9G0D - chains B and C; structure by X-ray diffraction, 2.05 A resolution.

# Chain B
Protein: [F-actin]-monooxygenase MICAL1
Organism: Homo sapiens
Notes: EC 1.14.13.225, 1.6.3.1
UniProt: Q8TDZ2 (MICA1_HUMAN); numbering as in UniProt (aligned over 918-1067)
Chain sequence (153 residues; numbered 915 to 1067; the number before each row is that of its first residue):
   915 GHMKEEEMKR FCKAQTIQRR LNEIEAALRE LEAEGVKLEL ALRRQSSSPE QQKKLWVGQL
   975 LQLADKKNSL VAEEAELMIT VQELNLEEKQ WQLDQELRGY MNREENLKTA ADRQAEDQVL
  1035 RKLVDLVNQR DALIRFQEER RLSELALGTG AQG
Not modelled in the structure: 915-916, 1062-1067
Construct notes: expression tag (915-917); engineered mutation Ala978 (Val in Q8TDZ2)
Curated features (UniProtKB/Swiss-Prot):
  - modified residue: Ser1057 (Phosphoserine)
Reported in the primary citation:
  - mutagenesis - K918A/E921A (2-fold), E939A (5-fold): decreased binding to MO-CH-LIM
  - mutagenesis - V978A/V985A, L1047A/F1050A: abolished binding to MO-CH-LIM
  - mutagenesis - S960D: unchanged binding to MO-CH-LIM
  - mutagenesis - S960D: unchanged binding to Rab8
  - mutagenesis - S960D: unchanged binding to Rab10
  - mutagenesis - S960D: unchanged binding to Rab15
  - post-translational modification sites: Ser960 (citing earlier work)

# Chain C
Protein: Ras-related protein Rab-10
Organism: Homo sapiens
UniProt: P61026 (RAB10_HUMAN); numbering as in UniProt (aligned over 1-175)
Chain sequence (177 residues; numbered -1 to 175; the number before each row is that of its first residue; numbers below 1 keep their minus sign (Gly-1 is residue -1)):
    -1 GHMAKKTYDL LFKLLLIGDS GVGKTCVLFR FSDDAFNTTF ISTIGIDFKI KTVELQGKKI
    59 KLQIWDTAGQ ERFHTITTSY YRGAMGIMLV YDITNGKSFE NISKWLRNID EHANEDVERM
   119 LLGNKCDMDD KRVVPKGKGE QIAREHGIRF FETSAKANIN IEKAFLTLAE DILRKTP
Not modelled in the structure: -1 to 4
Construct notes: expression tag (-1 to 0)
Metal / ion sites: Mg2+: Thr23, Thr41 (together with GMP-PNP)
Residues lining bound ligands: GMP-PNP (GNP; phosphoaminophosphonic acid-guanylate ester): Asp17, Ser18, Gly19, Val20, Gly21, Lys22, Thr23, Cys24, Phe34, Asn35, Thr36, Thr37, Phe38, Ile39, Ser40, Thr41, Thr65, Ala66, Gly67, Gln68, Asn122, Lys123, Asp125, Met126, Ser152, Ala153, Lys154
Curated features (UniProtKB/Swiss-Prot):
  - motif: Asp32 to Phe46 (Switch 1), Asp64 to Gly81 (Switch 2)
  - binding site (GTP): Ser18, Gly19, Val20, Gly21, Lys22, Thr23, Cys24, Asn35, Thr36, Ser40, Thr41, Gly67, Asn122, Lys123, Asp125, Met126, Ser152, Ala153, Lys154
  - binding site (Mg(2+)): Thr23, Thr41, Asp64
  - modified residue: Thr73 (Phosphothreonine), Lys102 (N6-acetyllysine)
  - cross-link (Glycyl lysine isopeptide (Lys-Gly)): Lys102 (interchain with G-Cter in ubiquitin), Lys136 (interchain with G-Cter in ubiquitin), Lys154 (interchain with G-Cter in ubiquitin)
  - mutagenesis: Thr23 (T23N: Probable dominant negative mutant locked in the inactive GDP-bound form; alters the basolateral recycling pathway in epithelial cells and endoplasmic reticulum membrane morphology ...), Gln68 (Q68L: Probable constitutively active mutant unable to hydrolyze GTP; accumulates at the base of the primary cilium and alters the basolateral recycling pathway in epithelial cells ...), Thr73 (T73A: Loss of phosphorylation. No effect on GDI1 and GDI2 binding. Increases localization to the cytosol ...)

# Chain B / chain C interface
Residue-residue contacts (33; chain B residue first):
  Met917(B) with Asn35(C)
  Gln1004(B) with Asp45(C), hydrogen bond
  Asp1008(B) with Ile42(C)
  Leu1011(B) with Ile42(C), hydrophobic
  Arg1012(B) with Ile39(C); Ser40(C), hydrogen bond (side chain-backbone); Ile42(C)
  Met1015(B) with Ile42(C), hydrophobic
  Glu1030(B) with Arg70(C), salt bridge
  Leu1034(B) with Phe71(C), hydrophobic; Ile74(C), hydrophobic
  Leu1037(B) with Ile42(C), hydrophobic
  Val1038(B) with Tyr78(C)
  Val1041(B) with Ile44(C); Phe46(C); Trp63(C), hydrophobic
  Asn1042(B) with Tyr78(C), hydrogen bond
  Arg1044(B) with Asp45(C), salt bridge; Phe46(C), hydrogen bond (side chain-backbone)
  Asp1045(B) with Phe46(C); Gln61(C), hydrogen bond; Trp63(C)
  Ile1048(B) with Leu9(C), hydrophobic; Phe46(C), hydrophobic; Ile48(C), hydrophobic; Lys59(C); Gln61(C)
  Gln1051(B) with Tyr6(C); Lys59(C)
  Glu1052(B) with Tyr6(C), hydrogen bond; Leu9(C)
  Arg1055(B) with Tyr6(C); Asp7(C), hydrogen bond (side chain-backbone)
Interface residues without a listed pair, chain B (19 interface residues in all): Glu990
Interface residues without a listed pair, chain C (22 interface residues in all): Thr5, Phe27, Thr41, Lys47

# In short
19 residues of chain B face 22 of chain C across their interface, with 7 hydrogen bonds and 2 salt bridges.
Among the polar pairs are Glu1030(B)-Arg70(C), Arg1044(B)-Asp45(C) and Gln1004(B)-Asp45(C). From the paper:
K918A/E921A and E939A of chain B reduce binding to MO-CH-LIM; a modification site at Ser960(B); 5
substitutions were tested in all.
Here chain B is [F-actin]-monooxygenase MICAL1 and chain C is Ras-related protein Rab-10, both from Homo
sapiens. Entry 9G0D (Structure of human Mical1 bMERB_V978A domain:Rab10 complex) was determined by X-ray
diffraction, deposited together with 9G0C.
